PDB entry 4B4V | X-ray diffraction, 2.00 A resolution | chains A and B

== Chain A (and B) ==
Protein: Bifunctional protein fold
Organism: Acinetobacter baumannii atcc 19606
Notes: EC 1.5.1.5, 3.5.4.9; chain B of this document is another copy of the same molecule, construct and numbering; everything in this record applies to it too
Reference sequence: D0CBC8 (D0CBC8_ACIBA); residues 1-282 here = UniProt positions 1-282
Chain sequence (303 residues; row label = number of the first residue in the row; numbers below 1 keep their minus sign (Met-20 is residue -20)):
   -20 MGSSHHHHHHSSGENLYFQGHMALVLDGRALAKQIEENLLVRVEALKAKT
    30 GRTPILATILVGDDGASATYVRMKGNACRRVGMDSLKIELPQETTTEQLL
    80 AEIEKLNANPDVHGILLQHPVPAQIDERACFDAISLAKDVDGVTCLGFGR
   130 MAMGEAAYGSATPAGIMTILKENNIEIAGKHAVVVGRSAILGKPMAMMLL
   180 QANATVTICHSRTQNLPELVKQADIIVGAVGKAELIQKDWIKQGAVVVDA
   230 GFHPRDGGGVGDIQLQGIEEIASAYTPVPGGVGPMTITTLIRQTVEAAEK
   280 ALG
Unresolved in the structure: -20 to 0
Sequence notes: expression tag (-20 to 0)
Small-molecule neighbours:
  - ly345899 (L34; 4-(7-amino-9-hydroxy-1-oxo-3,3a,4,5-tetrahydro-2,5,6,8,9b-pentaaza-cyclopenta[a]naphthalen-2-yl)-phenylcarbonyl-glutami c acid): Arg8, Tyr49, Met52, Lys53, Leu95, Leu96, Gln97, His98, Asp120, Val122, Ala140, Thr141, Ile169, Phe231, Pro258, Gly259, Gly262, Pro263, Thr265, Ile266
  - NADP (NAP; NADP nicotinamide-adenine-dinucleotide phosphate): Val164, Gly165, Arg166, Ser167, His189, Ser190, Arg191, Leu195, Ala208, Val209, Gly210, Lys211, Leu214
What the authors report for this chain:
  - conformationally variable residues (side-chain flip): Tyr49
  - binding site for ly345899: Tyr49, Met52, Lys53, Leu96, Gln97, His98, Asp120, Ile169, Phe231, Gly262, Thr265, Ile266
  - catalytic residues: Lys53, Gln97, Asp120, Thr265 (proposed by the authors, not directly observed)
  - contacts within the chain: Tyr49-Lys53 (hydrophobic contact), Lys53-Ala56 (hydrophobic contact), Lys53-Ile266 (hydrophobic contact), Lys53-Leu269 (hydrophobic contact), Lys53-Ile270 (hydrophobic contact)

== Interface between chain A and chain B ==
Pairs across the interface (64):
  Arg107(A) with Met132(B); Glu134(B)
  Cys124(A) with Gly128(B); Arg129(B); Met132(B), hydrophobic
  Leu125(A) with Leu125(B)
  Phe127(A) with Phe127(B), hydrophobic; Gly128(B); Ala131(B), hydrophobic; Met132(B), hydrophobic
  Gly128(A) with Cys124(B); Phe127(B)
  Arg129(A) with Asp111(B), salt bridge; Cys124(B)
  Ala131(A) with Phe127(B), hydrophobic; Lys172(B), hydrogen bond (backbone-side chain)
  Met132(A) with Arg107(B); Cys124(B), hydrophobic; Phe127(B), hydrophobic; Ala168(B)
  Glu134(A) with Arg107(B)
  Ala157(A) with Arg191(B)
  Gly158(A) with Arg191(B); Gln193(B)
  His160(A) with Leu198(B)
  Arg166(A) with Leu179(B), hydrogen bond (side chain-backbone); Asn182(B), hydrogen bond
  Ala168(A) with Met132(B)
  Lys172(A) with Ala131(B), hydrogen bond (side chain-backbone); Met132(B); Gln180(B)
  Met176(A) with Met176(B), hydrophobic
  Leu179(A) with Arg166(B), hydrogen bond (backbone-side chain); Ile187(B), hydrophobic; His189(B)
  Gln180(A) with Lys172(B)
  Asn182(A) with Arg166(B), hydrogen bond; His189(B)
  Ala183(A) with His189(B), hydrogen bond (backbone-side chain)
  Thr184(A) with Thr186(B); Ile187(B); His189(B); Thr192(B), hydrogen bond; Leu198(B)
  Val185(A) with Val185(B); Thr186(B); Ile187(B), hydrogen bond (backbone-backbone)
  Thr186(A) with Val185(B); Thr186(B), hydrogen bond
  Ile187(A) with Met176(B), hydrophobic; Leu179(B), hydrophobic; Thr184(B); Val185(B), hydrogen bond (backbone-backbone)
  His189(A) with Leu179(B); Asn182(B); Ala183(B), hydrogen bond (side chain-backbone); Thr184(B)
  Arg191(A) with Gly158(B); Asn182(B)
  Thr192(A) with Thr184(B), hydrogen bond
  Gln193(A) with Gly158(B)
  Leu198(A) with His160(B); Thr184(B)
  Gln201(A) with Gln201(B), hydrogen bond
Also at the interface, not in a pair above, chain A (32 interface residues in all): Asp111, Cys188
Also at the interface, not in a pair above, chain B (31 interface residues in all): Cys188

== In short ==
The interface between chain A and chain B involves 32 residues on one side and 31 on the other, with 14
hydrogen bonds and 1 salt bridge. Polar contacts include Arg129(A)-Asp111(B), Ala131(A)-Lys172(B) and
Arg166(A)-Leu179(B). From the paper: catalytic residues Lys53(A), Gln97(A) and Asp120(A) among others; a
binding site for ly345899 at Tyr49(A), Met52(A) and Lys53(A) among others.
Both chains are Bifunctional protein fold (Acinetobacter baumannii atcc 19606). Entry 4B4V (Crystal structure
of Acinetobacter baumannii N5, N10- methylenetetrahydrofolate dehydrogenase-cyclohydrolase (FolD) complexed
with NADP cofactor and inhibitor ...) was determined by X-ray diffraction together with 4B4U and 4B4W from the
same study.
